5N9Z - chains H and G of the 16 polymer chains in the assembly; structure by X-ray diffraction, 1.90 A resolution.

Chain H (and G):
Protein: Ribulose bisphosphate carboxylase large chain
Organism: Thalassiosira hyalina
Notes: EC 4.1.1.39; chain G of this document is another copy of the same molecule, construct and numbering; everything in this record applies to it too
Chain sequence (490 residues; numbered 1 to 490; the number before each row is that of its first residue):
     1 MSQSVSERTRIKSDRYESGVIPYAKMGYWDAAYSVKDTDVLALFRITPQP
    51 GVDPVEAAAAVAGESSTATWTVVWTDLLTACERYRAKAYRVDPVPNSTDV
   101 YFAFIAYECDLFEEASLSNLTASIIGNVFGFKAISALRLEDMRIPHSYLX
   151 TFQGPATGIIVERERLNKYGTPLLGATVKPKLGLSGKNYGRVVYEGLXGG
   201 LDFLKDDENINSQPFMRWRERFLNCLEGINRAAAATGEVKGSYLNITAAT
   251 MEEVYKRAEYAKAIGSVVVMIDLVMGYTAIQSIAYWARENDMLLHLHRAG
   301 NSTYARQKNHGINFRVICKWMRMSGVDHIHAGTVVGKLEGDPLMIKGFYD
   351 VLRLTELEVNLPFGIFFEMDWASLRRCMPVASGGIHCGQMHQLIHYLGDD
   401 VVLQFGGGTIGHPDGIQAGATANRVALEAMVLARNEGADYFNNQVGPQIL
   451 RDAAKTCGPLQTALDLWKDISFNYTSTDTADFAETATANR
Not modelled in the structure: 1-3, 485-490
Modified / non-standard residues: Pro48, Pro155 (4-hydroxyproline; HYP); Cys109 (S-hydroxycysteine; CSO); 8RE (3,4-dihydroxylysine) at position 150, LYO (4-hydroxy-lysine) at position 198; Leu174 (beta-hydroxyleucine; HLU); Lys205 (lysine nz-carboxylic acid; KCX); Lys346 (N-trimethyllysine; M3L)
Metal / ion sites: Mg2+: Lys205, Asp207, Glu208 (together with 2-carboxyarabinitol-1,5-diphosphate)
Residues lining bound ligands:
  - 2-carboxyarabinitol-1,5-diphosphate (CAP), molecule 1: Glu64, Thr69, Trp70, Asn127
  - 2-carboxyarabinitol-1,5-diphosphate (CAP), molecule 2: Thr177, Lys179, Lys181, Lys205, Asp207, Glu208, His297, Arg298, His330, Lys337, Leu338, Ser382, Gly383, Gly384, Gln404, Phe405, Gly406, Gly407
What the authors report for this chain:
  - post-translational modification sites: Pro48, Cys109, Pro155, Lys205, Lys346, Cys457

Interface between chain H and chain G:
Pairs across the interface - 261 pairs, chain H then chain G:
  Ser6(H) - Asp414(G)  hydrogen bond
  Glu7(H) - Asp414(G)
  Arg10(H) - Pro413(G)
  Arg10(H) - Asp414(G)  salt bridge
  Arg10(H) - Thr462(G)
  Ser18(H) - Gly411(G)  hydrogen bond (side chain-backbone)
  Ser18(H) - His412(G)
  Ser18(H) - Pro413(G)
  Ser18(H) - Leu466(G)
  Gly19(H) - Leu466(G)
  Val20(H) - Ile470(G)  hydrophobic
  Gln49(H) - Arg306(G)
  Gln49(H) - Tyr474(G)
  Gln49(H) - Thr475(G)  hydrogen bond (side chain-backbone)
  Val52(H) - Tyr474(G)  hydrophobic
  Glu64(H) - Lys181(G)
  Glu64(H) - Lys337(G)  salt bridge
  Ser66(H) - Lys181(G)
  Ser66(H) - Leu182(G)
  Ser66(H) - Asn209(G)
  Thr67(H) - Pro180(G)
  Thr67(H) - Lys181(G)  hydrogen bond (backbone-backbone)
  Thr67(H) - Leu182(G)
  Ala68(H) - Lys181(G)
  Thr69(H) - Lys179(G)
  Thr69(H) - Lys337(G)  hydrogen bond
  Thr69(H) - Gly407(G)
  Trp70(H) - Gly384(G)
  Trp70(H) - Ile385(G)
  Trp70(H) - His386(G)
  Trp70(H) - Gly407(G)
  Trp70(H) - Gly408(G)
  Trp70(H) - Trp467(G)
  Trp70(H) - Ile470(G)  hydrophobic
  Thr71(H) - Gly407(G)
  Thr71(H) - Trp467(G)  hydrogen bond
  Val72(H) - Gly411(G)
  Val73(H) - Ile410(G)  hydrophobic
  Val73(H) - Gly411(G)
  Trp74(H) - Ile410(G)
  Trp74(H) - Ile416(G)  hydrophobic
  Thr75(H) - Lys179(G)  hydrogen bond (side chain-backbone)
  Thr75(H) - Pro180(G)
  Thr75(H) - Leu184(G)
  Thr75(H) - Ile410(G)
  Asp76(H) - Pro180(G)
  Leu78(H) - Asn188(G)
  Thr79(H) - Gly183(G)
  Thr79(H) - Leu184(G)
  Tyr84(H) - Gly183(G)
  Tyr84(H) - Phe215(G)
  Asp110(H) - Pro214(G)
  Asp110(H) - Phe215(G)
  Leu111(H) - Leu182(G)  hydrophobic
  Leu111(H) - Gln213(G)  hydrogen bond (backbone-side chain)
  Phe112(H) - Gln213(G)
  Glu113(H) - Asn211(G)
  Glu113(H) - Ser212(G)  hydrogen bond (side chain-backbone)
  Glu113(H) - Gln213(G)
  Glu113(H) - Arg257(G)  salt bridge
  Glu114(H) - Pro214(G)
  Glu114(H) - Arg217(G)  salt bridge
  Ala115(H) - Ala249(G)
  Ser116(H) - Ala248(G)
  Ser116(H) - Ala249(G)
  Ser118(H) - Thr247(G)
  Ser118(H) - Ala248(G)
  Ser118(H) - Val274(G)
  Ser118(H) - Met275(G)
  Asn119(H) - Asn209(G)  hydrogen bond (side chain-backbone)
  Asn119(H) - Asn211(G)  hydrogen bond
  Asn119(H) - Gln213(G)
  Thr121(H) - Val274(G)
  Ala122(H) - Glu208(G)
  Ala122(H) - Asn209(G)
  Ala122(H) - Asp272(G)
  Ser123(H) - Asn209(G)  hydrogen bond
  Ile125(H) - Gly300(G)  hydrogen bond (backbone-backbone)
  Gly126(H) - Ala299(G)
  Gly126(H) - Gly300(G)  hydrogen bond (backbone-backbone)
  Asn127(H) - Lys181(G)
  Asn127(H) - Glu208(G)  hydrogen bond
  Asn127(H) - His297(G)  hydrogen bond
  Asn127(H) - Leu338(G)
  Phe129(H) - Ser302(G)
  Phe129(H) - Thr303(G)
  Phe129(H) - Arg306(G)  hydrogen bond (backbone-side chain)
  Gly130(H) - Ser302(G)
  Gly130(H) - Arg306(G)
  Gly130(H) - Leu338(G)
  Gly130(H) - Glu339(G)  hydrogen bond (backbone-backbone)
  Phe131(H) - Arg306(G)  hydrogen bond (backbone-side chain)
  Phe131(H) - Lys337(G)
  Phe131(H) - Leu338(G)
  Lys132(H) - Arg306(G)
  Lys132(H) - Val334(G)  hydrogen bond (side chain-backbone)
  Lys132(H) - Val335(G)
  Lys132(H) - Gly336(G)  hydrogen bond (side chain-backbone)
  Lys132(H) - Lys337(G)  hydrogen bond (backbone-backbone)
  Lys132(H) - Leu338(G)
  Lys132(H) - Glu339(G)
  Lys132(H) - Phe472(G)  hydrogen bond (side chain-backbone)
  Lys132(H) - Tyr474(G)
  Ala133(H) - Tyr474(G)
  Ile134(H) - Arg306(G)  hydrogen bond (backbone-side chain)
  Ser135(H) - Gln307(G)  hydrogen bond (backbone-side chain)
  Ser135(H) - Thr477(G)
  Ala136(H) - Gln307(G)
  Lys179(H) - Thr75(G)  hydrogen bond (backbone-side chain)
  Pro180(H) - Thr67(G)
  Pro180(H) - Thr75(G)
  Pro180(H) - Asp76(G)
  Lys181(H) - Glu64(G)
  Lys181(H) - Ser66(G)
  Lys181(H) - Thr67(G)  hydrogen bond (backbone-backbone)
  Lys181(H) - Ala68(G)
  Lys181(H) - Asn127(G)
  Leu182(H) - Ser66(G)
  Leu182(H) - Thr67(G)
  Leu182(H) - Leu111(G)  hydrophobic
  Gly183(H) - Thr79(G)
  Gly183(H) - Tyr84(G)
  Leu184(H) - Thr75(G)
  Leu184(H) - Thr79(G)
  Asn188(H) - Leu78(G)
  Glu208(H) - Ala122(G)
  Glu208(H) - Asn127(G)  hydrogen bond
  Asn209(H) - Ser66(G)
  Asn209(H) - Asn119(G)  hydrogen bond (backbone-side chain)
  Asn209(H) - Ala122(G)
  Asn209(H) - Ser123(G)  hydrogen bond
  Asn211(H) - Glu113(G)
  Asn211(H) - Asn119(G)  hydrogen bond
  Ser212(H) - Glu113(G)  hydrogen bond (backbone-side chain)
  Gln213(H) - Leu111(G)  hydrogen bond (side chain-backbone)
  Gln213(H) - Phe112(G)
  Gln213(H) - Glu113(G)
  Gln213(H) - Asn119(G)
  Pro214(H) - Asp110(G)
  Pro214(H) - Glu114(G)
  Phe215(H) - Tyr84(G)
  Phe215(H) - Asp110(G)
  Arg217(H) - Glu114(G)  salt bridge
  Thr247(H) - Ser118(G)
  Ala248(H) - Ser118(G)
  Ala248(H) - Thr278(G)  hydrogen bond (backbone-side chain)
  Ala249(H) - Ala115(G)
  Ala249(H) - Ser116(G)
  Ala249(H) - Thr278(G)
  Ala249(H) - Gln281(G)
  Thr250(H) - Thr278(G)
  Thr250(H) - Ser282(G)
  Thr250(H) - Tyr285(G)
  Met251(H) - Met251(G)  hydrophobic
  Met251(H) - Thr278(G)
  Met251(H) - Ser282(G)  hydrogen bond (backbone-side chain)
  Glu252(H) - Tyr255(G)  hydrogen bond
  Glu252(H) - Ser282(G)  hydrogen bond
  Tyr255(H) - Glu252(G)  hydrogen bond
  Arg257(H) - Glu113(G)  salt bridge
  Asp272(H) - Ala122(G)
  Val274(H) - Ser118(G)
  Val274(H) - Thr121(G)
  Val274(H) - Tyr277(G)
  Met275(H) - Ser118(G)
  Met275(H) - Gly276(G)
  Met275(H) - Tyr277(G)  hydrogen bond (backbone-backbone)
  Met275(H) - Thr278(G)  hydrogen bond (backbone-backbone)
  Gly276(H) - Met275(G)
  Gly276(H) - Gly276(G)
  Tyr277(H) - Val274(G)
  Tyr277(H) - Met275(G)  hydrogen bond (backbone-backbone)
  Thr278(H) - Ala248(G)  hydrogen bond (side chain-backbone)
  Thr278(H) - Ala249(G)
  Thr278(H) - Thr250(G)
  Thr278(H) - Met251(G)
  Thr278(H) - Met275(G)  hydrogen bond (backbone-backbone)
  Thr278(H) - Ala279(G)
  Ala279(H) - Thr278(G)
  Gln281(H) - Ala249(G)
  Ser282(H) - Thr250(G)
  Ser282(H) - Met251(G)  hydrogen bond (side chain-backbone)
  Ser282(H) - Glu252(G)
  Tyr285(H) - Thr250(G)
  His297(H) - Asn127(G)  hydrogen bond
  Ala299(H) - Gly126(G)
  Gly300(H) - Ile125(G)  hydrogen bond (backbone-backbone)
  Gly300(H) - Gly126(G)  hydrogen bond (backbone-backbone)
  Ser302(H) - Phe129(G)
  Ser302(H) - Gly130(G)
  Ser302(H) - His310(G)  hydrogen bond (backbone-side chain)
  Thr303(H) - Phe129(G)
  Thr303(H) - Tyr304(G)
  Thr303(H) - His310(G)
  Thr303(H) - Gly311(G)
  Thr303(H) - Ile312(G)
  Tyr304(H) - Thr303(G)
  Arg306(H) - Gln49(G)
  Arg306(H) - Phe129(G)  hydrogen bond (side chain-backbone)
  Arg306(H) - Gly130(G)
  Arg306(H) - Phe131(G)  hydrogen bond (side chain-backbone)
  Arg306(H) - Lys132(G)
  Arg306(H) - Ile134(G)  hydrogen bond (side chain-backbone)
  Arg306(H) - His310(G)
  Gln307(H) - Ser135(G)  hydrogen bond (side chain-backbone)
  Gln307(H) - Ala136(G)
  Gln307(H) - Asn309(G)
  Gln307(H) - His310(G)  hydrogen bond
  His310(H) - Ser302(G)  hydrogen bond (side chain-backbone)
  His310(H) - Thr303(G)
  His310(H) - Arg306(G)
  His310(H) - Gln307(G)  hydrogen bond
  Gly311(H) - Thr303(G)
  Ile312(H) - Thr303(G)
  Val334(H) - Lys132(G)  hydrogen bond (backbone-side chain)
  Val335(H) - Lys132(G)
  Gly336(H) - Lys132(G)  hydrogen bond (backbone-side chain)
  Lys337(H) - Glu64(G)  salt bridge
  Lys337(H) - Thr69(G)  hydrogen bond
  Lys337(H) - Phe131(G)
  Lys337(H) - Lys132(G)  hydrogen bond (backbone-backbone)
  Leu338(H) - Asn127(G)
  Leu338(H) - Gly130(G)
  Leu338(H) - Phe131(G)  hydrophobic
  Leu338(H) - Lys132(G)
  Glu339(H) - Gly130(G)  hydrogen bond (backbone-backbone)
  Glu339(H) - Lys132(G)
  Gly384(H) - Trp70(G)
  Ile385(H) - Trp70(G)
  His386(H) - Trp70(G)
  Gly407(H) - Thr69(G)
  Gly407(H) - Trp70(G)
  Gly407(H) - Thr71(G)
  Gly408(H) - Trp70(G)
  Ile410(H) - Val73(G)  hydrophobic
  Ile410(H) - Trp74(G)
  Ile410(H) - Thr75(G)
  Gly411(H) - Ser18(G)  hydrogen bond (backbone-side chain)
  Gly411(H) - Val72(G)
  Gly411(H) - Val73(G)
  His412(H) - Ser18(G)
  Pro413(H) - Arg10(G)
  Pro413(H) - Ser18(G)
  Asp414(H) - Ser6(G)  hydrogen bond
  Asp414(H) - Glu7(G)
  Asp414(H) - Arg10(G)  salt bridge
  Ile416(H) - Trp74(G)  hydrophobic
  Thr462(H) - Arg10(G)
  Leu466(H) - Ser18(G)
  Leu466(H) - Gly19(G)
  Trp467(H) - Trp70(G)
  Trp467(H) - Thr71(G)  hydrogen bond
  Ile470(H) - Val20(G)  hydrophobic
  Ile470(H) - Trp70(G)  hydrophobic
  Phe472(H) - Lys132(G)  hydrogen bond (backbone-side chain)
  Tyr474(H) - Gln49(G)
  Tyr474(H) - Val52(G)  hydrophobic
  Tyr474(H) - Lys132(G)
  Tyr474(H) - Ala133(G)
  Thr475(H) - Gln49(G)  hydrogen bond (backbone-side chain)
  Thr477(H) - Ser135(G)
Interface residues without a listed pair, chain H (122 interface residues in all): Gly63, Ser65, Val192, Val254, Arg298, Asn309, Gly340
Interface residues without a listed pair, chain G (122 interface residues in all): Gly63, Ser65, Val192, Val254, Arg298, Gly340

Summary:
The chain H/chain G interface involves 122 residues from each chain, with 65 hydrogen bonds and 8 salt
bridges. Polar pairs include Arg10(H)-Asp414(G), Glu64(H)-Lys337(G) and Glu113(H)-Arg257(G). Chain H binds
2-carboxyarabinitol-1,5-diphosphate. Lys205(H), Asp207(H) and Glu208(H) form the Mg2+ site. The paper reports
modification sites Pro48(H), Cys109(H) and Pro155(H) among others.
Both chains are Ribulose bisphosphate carboxylase large chain (Thalassiosira hyalina). Entry 5N9Z (Rubisco
from Thalassiosira hyalina) was determined by X-ray diffraction together with 5OYA, 6FTL and 5MZ2 from the
same study.
